6HP7 - chains B and C of the 4 polymer chains in the assembly; structure by X-ray diffraction, 2.20 A resolution.

== Chain B ==
Molecule: SPBc2 prophage-derived uncharacterized protein YopK
Source organism: Bacillus subtilis (strain 168)
UniProtKB: O31927 (YOPK_BACSU); residue numbers follow UniProt; this construct covers 1-386
Amino-acid sequence (386 residues; numbered 1 to 386; the number before each row is that of its first residue):
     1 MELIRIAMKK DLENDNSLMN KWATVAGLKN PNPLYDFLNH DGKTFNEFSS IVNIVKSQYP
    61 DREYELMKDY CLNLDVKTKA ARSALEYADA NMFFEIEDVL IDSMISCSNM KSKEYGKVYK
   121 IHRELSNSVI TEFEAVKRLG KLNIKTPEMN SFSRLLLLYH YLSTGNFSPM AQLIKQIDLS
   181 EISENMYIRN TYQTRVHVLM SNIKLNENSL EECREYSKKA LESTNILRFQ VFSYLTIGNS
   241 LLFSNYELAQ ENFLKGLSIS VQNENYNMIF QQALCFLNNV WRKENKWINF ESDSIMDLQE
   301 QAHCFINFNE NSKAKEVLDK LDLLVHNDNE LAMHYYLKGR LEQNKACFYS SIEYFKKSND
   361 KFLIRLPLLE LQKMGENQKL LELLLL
Reported in the primary citation:
  - binding site for the 43-nt DNA strand: Asn-30
  - binding site for the 43-nt DNA strand (chain C): Leu-12, Asn-16, Leu-28, Lys-29, Asn-30, Asn-32, Pro-33, Tyr-35, Asn-39, His-40, Lys-43, Thr-44, Asn-46, Lys-79, Arg-82, Asn-109, Asn-143, Lys-145
  - mutagenesis - D360A: abolished binding to DNA

== Chain C ==
Molecule: 43-nt DNA strand
Sequence (43 nucleotides; each row starts with the number of its first residue):
     1 TTGATCACTA GATGTTATTA AAACCTAATA TTTAAGTGAT GGC

== Chain B / chain C interface ==
Contacting residue pairs - 20 pairs, chain B then chain C:
  Leu-28(B) / DA35(C)  phosphate contact
  Lys-29(B) / DA35(C)  hydrogen bond to the phosphate
  Lys-29(B) / DG36(C)  phosphate contact
  Asn-30(B) / DA35(C)  sugar contact
  Asn-30(B) / DG36(C)  base contact
  Asn-32(B) / DA35(C)  base contact
  Asn-32(B) / DG36(C)  hydrogen bond to the base
  Asn-32(B) / DT37(C)  hydrogen bond to the base
  Pro-33(B) / DA34(C)  phosphate contact
  Pro-33(B) / DA35(C)  base contact
  Gly-42(B) / DT33(C)  phosphate contact
  Lys-43(B) / DT33(C)  sugar contact
  Lys-43(B) / DA34(C)  salt bridge to the phosphate
  Thr-44(B) / DT33(C)  hydrogen bond to the phosphate
  Phe-45(B) / DA34(C)  phosphate contact
  Asn-46(B) / DT33(C)  hydrogen bond to the phosphate
  Asn-46(B) / DA34(C)  hydrogen bond to the phosphate
  Asn-143(B) / DC24(C)  phosphate contact
  Asn-143(B) / DC25(C)  phosphate contact
  Lys-145(B) / DC25(C)  hydrogen bond to the phosphate

== Overview ==
The interface between chain B and chain C involves 12 residues on one side and 7 on the other; the contacts
include 7 hydrogen bonds and 1 salt bridge. Among the polar pairs are Asn-32(B)/DG36(C), Asn-32(B)/DT37(C) and
Lys-29(B)/DA35(C). From the paper: a binding site for the 43-nt DNA strand (chain C) at Leu-12(B), Asn-16(B)
and Leu-28(B) among others; D360A of chain B abolishes binding to DNA.
Chain B is SPBc2 prophage-derived uncharacterized protein YopK (Bacillus subtilis (strain 168)) and chain C is
a 43-nt DNA strand; the structure, ARBITRIUM PEPTIDE RECEPTOR FROM SPBETA PHAGE in complex with 43 mer DNA,
was determined by X-ray diffraction (same publication as 6HP5).
